PDB entry 7Z8J | electron microscopy, 3.93 A resolution | chains m and o of the 9 polymer chains in the assembly

Chain m:
Protein: Cytoplasmic dynein 1 heavy chain 1
From: Homo sapiens
Reference sequence: Q14204 (DYHC1_HUMAN); residue numbers follow UniProt; this construct covers 1-4646
Amino-acid sequence (4646 residues; numbered 1 to 4646; the number before each row is that of its first residue):
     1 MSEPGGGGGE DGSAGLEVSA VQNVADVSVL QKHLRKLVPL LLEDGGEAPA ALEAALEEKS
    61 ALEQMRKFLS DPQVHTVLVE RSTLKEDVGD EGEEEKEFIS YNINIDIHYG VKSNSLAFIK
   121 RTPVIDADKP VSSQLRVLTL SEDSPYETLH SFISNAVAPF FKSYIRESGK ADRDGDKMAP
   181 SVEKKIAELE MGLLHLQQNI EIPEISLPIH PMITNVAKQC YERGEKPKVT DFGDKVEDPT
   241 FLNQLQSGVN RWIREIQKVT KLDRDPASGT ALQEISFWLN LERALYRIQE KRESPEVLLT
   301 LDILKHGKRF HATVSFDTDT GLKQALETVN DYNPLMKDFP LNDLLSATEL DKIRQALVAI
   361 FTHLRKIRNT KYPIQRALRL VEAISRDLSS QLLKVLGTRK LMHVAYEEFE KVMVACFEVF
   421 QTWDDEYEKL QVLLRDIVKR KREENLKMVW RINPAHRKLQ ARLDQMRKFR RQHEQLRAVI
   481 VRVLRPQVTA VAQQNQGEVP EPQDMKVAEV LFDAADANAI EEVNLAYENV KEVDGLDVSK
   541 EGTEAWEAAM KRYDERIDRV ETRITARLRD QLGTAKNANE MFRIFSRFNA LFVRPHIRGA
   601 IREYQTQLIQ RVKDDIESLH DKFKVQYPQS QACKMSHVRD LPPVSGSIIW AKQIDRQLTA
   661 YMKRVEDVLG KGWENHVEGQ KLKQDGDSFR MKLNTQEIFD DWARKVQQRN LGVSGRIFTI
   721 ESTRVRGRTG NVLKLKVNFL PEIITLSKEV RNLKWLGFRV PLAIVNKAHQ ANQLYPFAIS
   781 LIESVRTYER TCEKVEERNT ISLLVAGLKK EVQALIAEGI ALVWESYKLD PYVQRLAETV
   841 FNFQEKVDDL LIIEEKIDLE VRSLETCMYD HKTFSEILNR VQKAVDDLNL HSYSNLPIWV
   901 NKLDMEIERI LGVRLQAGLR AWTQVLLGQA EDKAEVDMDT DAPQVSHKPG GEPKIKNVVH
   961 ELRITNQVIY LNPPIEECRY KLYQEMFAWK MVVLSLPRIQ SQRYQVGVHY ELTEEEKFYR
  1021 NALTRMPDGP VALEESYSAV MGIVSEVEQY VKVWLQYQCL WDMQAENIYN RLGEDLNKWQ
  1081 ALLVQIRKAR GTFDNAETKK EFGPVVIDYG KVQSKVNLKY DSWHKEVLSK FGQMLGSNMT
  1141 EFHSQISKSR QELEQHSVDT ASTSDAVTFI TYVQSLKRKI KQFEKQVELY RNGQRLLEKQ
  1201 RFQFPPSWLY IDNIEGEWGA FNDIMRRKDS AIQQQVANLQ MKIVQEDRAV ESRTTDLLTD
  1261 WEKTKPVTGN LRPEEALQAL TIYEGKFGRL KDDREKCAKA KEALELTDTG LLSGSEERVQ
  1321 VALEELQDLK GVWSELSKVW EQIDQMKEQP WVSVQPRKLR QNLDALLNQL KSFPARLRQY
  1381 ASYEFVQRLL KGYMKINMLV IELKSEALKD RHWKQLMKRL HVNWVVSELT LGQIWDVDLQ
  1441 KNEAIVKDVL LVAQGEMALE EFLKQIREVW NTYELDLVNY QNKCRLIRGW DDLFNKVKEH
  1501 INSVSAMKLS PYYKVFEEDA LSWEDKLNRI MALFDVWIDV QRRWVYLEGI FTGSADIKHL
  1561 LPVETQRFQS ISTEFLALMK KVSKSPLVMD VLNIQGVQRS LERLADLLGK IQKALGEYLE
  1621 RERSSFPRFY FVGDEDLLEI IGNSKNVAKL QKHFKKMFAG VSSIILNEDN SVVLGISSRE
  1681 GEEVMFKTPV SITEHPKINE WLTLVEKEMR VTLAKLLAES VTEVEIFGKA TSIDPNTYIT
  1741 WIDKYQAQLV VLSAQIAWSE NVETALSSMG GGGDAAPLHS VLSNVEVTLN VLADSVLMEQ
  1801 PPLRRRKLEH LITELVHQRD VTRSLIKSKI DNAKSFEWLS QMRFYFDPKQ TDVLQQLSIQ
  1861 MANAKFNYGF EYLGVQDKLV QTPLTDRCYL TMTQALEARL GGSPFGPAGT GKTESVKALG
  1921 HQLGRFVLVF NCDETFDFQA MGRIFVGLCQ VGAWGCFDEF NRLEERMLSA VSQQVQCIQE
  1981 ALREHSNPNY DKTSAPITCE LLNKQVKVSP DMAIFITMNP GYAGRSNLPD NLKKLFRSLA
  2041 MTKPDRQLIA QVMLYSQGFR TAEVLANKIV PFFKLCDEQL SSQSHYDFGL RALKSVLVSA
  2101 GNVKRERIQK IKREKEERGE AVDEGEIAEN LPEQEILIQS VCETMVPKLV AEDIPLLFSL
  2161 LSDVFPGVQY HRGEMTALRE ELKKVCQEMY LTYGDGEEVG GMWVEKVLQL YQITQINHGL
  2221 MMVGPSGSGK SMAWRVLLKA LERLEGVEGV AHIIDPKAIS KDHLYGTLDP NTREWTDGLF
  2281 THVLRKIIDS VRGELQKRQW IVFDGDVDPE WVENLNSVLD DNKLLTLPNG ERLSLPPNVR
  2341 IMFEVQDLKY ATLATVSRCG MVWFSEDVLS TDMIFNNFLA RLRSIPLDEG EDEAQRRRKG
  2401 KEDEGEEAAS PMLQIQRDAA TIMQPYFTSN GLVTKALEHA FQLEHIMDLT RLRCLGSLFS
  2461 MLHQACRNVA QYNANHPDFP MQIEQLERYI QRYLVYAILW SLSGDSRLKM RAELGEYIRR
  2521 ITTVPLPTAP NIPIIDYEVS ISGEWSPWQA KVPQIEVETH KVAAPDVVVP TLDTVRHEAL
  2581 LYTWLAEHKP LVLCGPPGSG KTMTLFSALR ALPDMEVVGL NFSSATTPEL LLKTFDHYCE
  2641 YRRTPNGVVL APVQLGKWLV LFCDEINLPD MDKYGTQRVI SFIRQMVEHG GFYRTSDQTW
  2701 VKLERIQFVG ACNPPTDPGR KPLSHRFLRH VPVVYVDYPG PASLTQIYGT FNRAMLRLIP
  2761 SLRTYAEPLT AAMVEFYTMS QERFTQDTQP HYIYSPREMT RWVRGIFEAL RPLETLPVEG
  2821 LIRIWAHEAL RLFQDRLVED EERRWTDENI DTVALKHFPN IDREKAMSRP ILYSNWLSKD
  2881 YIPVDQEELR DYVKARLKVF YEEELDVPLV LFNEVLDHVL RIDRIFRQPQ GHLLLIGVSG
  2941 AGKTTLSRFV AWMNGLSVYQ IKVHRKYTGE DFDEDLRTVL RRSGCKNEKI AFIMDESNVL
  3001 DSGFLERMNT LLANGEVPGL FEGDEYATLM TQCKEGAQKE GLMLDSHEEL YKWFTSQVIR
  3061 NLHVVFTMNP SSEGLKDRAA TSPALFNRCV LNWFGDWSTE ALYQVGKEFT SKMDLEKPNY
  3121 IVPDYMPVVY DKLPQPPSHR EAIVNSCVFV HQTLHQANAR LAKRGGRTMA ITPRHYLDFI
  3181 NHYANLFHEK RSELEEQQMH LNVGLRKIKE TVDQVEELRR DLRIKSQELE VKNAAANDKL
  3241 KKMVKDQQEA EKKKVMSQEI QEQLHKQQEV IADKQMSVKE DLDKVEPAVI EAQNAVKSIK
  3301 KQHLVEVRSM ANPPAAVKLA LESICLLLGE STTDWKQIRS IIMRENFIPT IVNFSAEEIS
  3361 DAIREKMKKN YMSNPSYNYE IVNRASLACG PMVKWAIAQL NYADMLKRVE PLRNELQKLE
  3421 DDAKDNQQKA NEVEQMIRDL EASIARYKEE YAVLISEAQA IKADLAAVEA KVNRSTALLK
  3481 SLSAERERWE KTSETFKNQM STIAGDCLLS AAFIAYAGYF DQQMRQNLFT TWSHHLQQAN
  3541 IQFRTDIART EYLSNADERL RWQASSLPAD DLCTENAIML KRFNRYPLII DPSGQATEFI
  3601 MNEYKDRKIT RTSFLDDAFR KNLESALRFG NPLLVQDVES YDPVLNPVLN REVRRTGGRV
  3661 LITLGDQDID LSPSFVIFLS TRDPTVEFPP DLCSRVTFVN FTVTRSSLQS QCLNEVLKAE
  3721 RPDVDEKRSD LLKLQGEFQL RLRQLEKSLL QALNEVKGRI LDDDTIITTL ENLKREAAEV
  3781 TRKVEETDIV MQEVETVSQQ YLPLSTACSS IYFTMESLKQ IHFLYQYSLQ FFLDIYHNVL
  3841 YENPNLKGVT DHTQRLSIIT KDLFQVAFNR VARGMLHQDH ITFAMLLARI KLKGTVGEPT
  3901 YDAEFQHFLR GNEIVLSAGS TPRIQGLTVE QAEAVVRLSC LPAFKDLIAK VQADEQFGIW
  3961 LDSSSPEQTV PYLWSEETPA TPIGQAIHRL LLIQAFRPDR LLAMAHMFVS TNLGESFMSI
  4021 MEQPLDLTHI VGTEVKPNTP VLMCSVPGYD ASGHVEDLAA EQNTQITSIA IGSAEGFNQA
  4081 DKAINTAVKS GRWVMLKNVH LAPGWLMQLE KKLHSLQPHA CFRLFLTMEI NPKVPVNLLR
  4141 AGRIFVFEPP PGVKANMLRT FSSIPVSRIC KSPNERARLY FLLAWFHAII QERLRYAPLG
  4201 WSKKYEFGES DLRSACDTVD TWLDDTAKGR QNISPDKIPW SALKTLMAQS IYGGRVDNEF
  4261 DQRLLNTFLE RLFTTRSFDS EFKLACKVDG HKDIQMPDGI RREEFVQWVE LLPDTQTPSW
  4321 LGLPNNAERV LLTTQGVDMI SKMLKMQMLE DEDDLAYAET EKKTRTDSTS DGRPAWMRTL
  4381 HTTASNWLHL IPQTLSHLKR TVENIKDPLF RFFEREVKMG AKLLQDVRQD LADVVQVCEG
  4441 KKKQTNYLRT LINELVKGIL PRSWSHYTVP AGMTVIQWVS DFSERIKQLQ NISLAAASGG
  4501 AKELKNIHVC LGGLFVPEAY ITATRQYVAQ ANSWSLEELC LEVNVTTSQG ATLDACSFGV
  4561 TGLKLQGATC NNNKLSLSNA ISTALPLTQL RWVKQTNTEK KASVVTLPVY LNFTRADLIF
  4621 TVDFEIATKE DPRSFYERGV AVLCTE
Unresolved in the structure: 1-258, 293-321, 486-512, 721-733, 852-4646
Curated features (UniProtKB/Swiss-Prot):
  - binding site (ATP): Gly1906 to Thr1913, Gly2224 to Ser2231, Gly2595 to Thr2602, Gly2937 to Thr2944
  - modified residue: Ser2 (N-acetylserine), Ser70 (Phosphoserine), Lys1125 (N6-acetyllysine), Ser1230 (Phosphoserine), Lys3480 (N6-acetyllysine), Ser4162 (Phosphoserine), Lys4283 (N6-acetyllysine), Thr4366 (Phosphothreonine), Ser4368 (Phosphoserine)
  - natural variant: Glu94 (E94K: Found in a patient with spinal muscular atrophy; uncertain significance), Lys129 (K129I: In CDCBM13), Arg264 (R264L: In SMALED1), His306 (H306R: In CMT2O and SMALED1), Ile584 (I584L: In SMALED1), Arg598 (R598C: In CMT2O and SMALED1), Thr659 to Met662 (deletion: In CDCBM13), Lys671 (K671E: In SMALED1), Pro776 (P776L: In SMALED1), Tyr970 (Y970C: In SMALED1), Gly1132 (G1132E: In SMALED1), Gln1194 (Q1194R: In CMT2O), 9 further natural variant entries in UniProt

Chain o:
Protein: Cytoplasmic dynein 1 intermediate chain 2
From: Homo sapiens
Reference sequence: Q13409 (DC1I2_HUMAN); residue numbers follow UniProt; this construct covers 1-638
Amino-acid sequence (638 residues; row label = number of the first residue in the row):
     1 MSDKSELKAE LERKKQRLAQ IREEKKRKEE ERKKKETDQK KEAVAPVQEE SDLEKKRREA
    61 EALLQSMGLT PESPIVFSEY WVPPPMSPSS KSVSTPSEAG SQDSGDGAVG SRTLHWDTDP
   121 SVLQLHSDSD LGRGPIKLGM AKITQVDFPP REIVTYTKET QTPVMAQPKE DEEEDDDVVA
   181 PKPPIEPEEE KTLKKDEEND SKAPPHELTE EEKQQILHSE EFLSFFDHST RIVERALSEQ
   241 INIFFDYSGR DLEDKEGEIQ AGAKLSLNRQ FFDERWSKHR VVSCLDWSSQ YPELLVASYN
   301 NNEDAPHEPD GVALVWNMKY KKTTPEYVFH CQSAVMSATF AKFHPNLVVG GTYSGQIVLW
   361 DNRSNKRTPV QRTPLSAAAH THPVYCVNVV GTQNAHNLIS ISTDGKICSW SLDMLSHPQD
   421 SMELVHKQSK AVAVTSMSFP VGDVNNFVVG SEEGSVYTAC RHGSKAGISE MFEGHQGPIT
   481 GIHCHAAVGA VDFSHLFVTS SFDWTVKLWT TKNNKPLYSF EDNADYVYDV MWSPTHPALF
   541 ACVDGMGRLD LWNLNNDTEV PTASISVEGN PALNRVRWTH SGREIAVGDS EGQIVIYDVG
   601 EQIAVPRNDE WARFGRTLAE INANRADAEE EAATRIPA
Unresolved in the structure: 1-263, 622-638
Curated features (UniProtKB/Swiss-Prot):
  - modified residue: Ser2 (N-acetylserine), Ser51 (Diphosphoserine), Ser90 (Phosphoserine), Thr95 (Phosphothreonine), Ser97 (Phosphoserine), Ser101 (Phosphoserine), Ser104 (Phosphoserine)
  - natural variant: Tyr247 (Y247C: In NEDMIBA), Gln290 to Ala638 (deletion: In NEDMIBA), Pro516 (P516A: In NEDMIBA)

How chain m and chain o interact:
Residue-residue contacts (57; chain m residue first):
  Asn577(m) - Glu559(o)
  Asn579(m) - Asp522(o)
  Glu580(m) - Glu559(o)
  Arg583(m) - Tyr518(o)  hydrogen bond
  Arg583(m) - Glu559(o)  salt bridge
  Leu619(m) - Trp504(o)  hydrophobic
  Lys622(m) - Trp504(o)
  Lys622(m) - Ala524(o)
  Lys622(m) - Asp525(o)
  Gln631(m) - Asn570(o)
  Gln631(m) - Pro571(o)
  Gln631(m) - Ala572(o)
  Ala632(m) - Tyr526(o)  hydrophobic
  Ala632(m) - Tyr528(o)
  Lys634(m) - Ser590(o)  hydrogen bond
  Met635(m) - Val281(o)  hydrophobic
  Met635(m) - Tyr528(o)
  Met635(m) - Ala572(o)  hydrophobic
  Met635(m) - Asn574(o)
  Met635(m) - Ser590(o)
  Val638(m) - Val281(o)  hydrophobic
  Val638(m) - Met336(o)
  Val638(m) - Tyr385(o)  hydrogen bond (backbone-side chain)
  Val638(m) - Asn574(o)
  Arg639(m) - Tyr385(o)
  Arg639(m) - Tyr528(o)
  Arg639(m) - Asn574(o)  hydrogen bond
  Arg639(m) - Arg575(o)
  Asp640(m) - Tyr353(o)  hydrogen bond
  Asp640(m) - Pro383(o)
  Asp640(m) - Tyr385(o)  hydrogen bond (backbone-side chain)
  Asp640(m) - Thr403(o)
  Leu641(m) - Glu452(o)
  Ile649(m) - Pro478(o)
  Trp650(m) - Tyr526(o)
  Gln653(m) - Gln476(o)  hydrogen bond (side chain-backbone)
  Gln653(m) - Gly477(o)
  Gln653(m) - Phe502(o)
  Gln653(m) - Asp503(o)
  Gln653(m) - Trp504(o)
  Arg656(m) - Gln476(o)
  Gln657(m) - Asp503(o)
  Gln657(m) - Trp504(o)
  Lys748(m) - Tyr353(o)
  Arg751(m) - Thr403(o)  hydrogen bond (side chain-backbone)
  Arg751(m) - Ala433(o)
  Asn752(m) - Glu452(o)
  Trp755(m) - Glu452(o)
  Trp755(m) - Glu453(o)  hydrogen bond (side chain-backbone)
  Trp755(m) - Gln476(o)
  Trp755(m) - Gly477(o)
  Trp755(m) - Pro478(o)
  Tyr775(m) - Thr381(o)
  Tyr775(m) - His382(o)
  Pro776(m) - Ala377(o)  hydrophobic
  Phe777(m) - Ala377(o)  hydrophobic
  Ile779(m) - Leu375(o)
Interface residues without a listed pair, chain m (34 interface residues in all): Ser636, His637, Ile654, Ile744, Asn772, Ser780, Phe841
Interface residues without a listed pair, chain o (36 interface residues in all): Glu303, Ser416, Thr480, Val560

Overview:
34 residues of chain m face 36 of chain o across their interface; the contacts include 9 hydrogen bonds and 1
salt bridge. Among the polar pairs are Arg583(m)-Glu559(o), Arg583(m)-Tyr518(o) and Lys634(m)-Ser590(o).
UniProt lists 32 ATP-binding residues on chain m.
Here chain m is Cytoplasmic dynein 1 heavy chain 1 and chain o is Cytoplasmic dynein 1 intermediate chain 2,
both from Homo sapiens. Entry 7Z8J (Cytoplasmic dynein (A2) bound to BICDR1) was determined by electron
microscopy (same publication as 7Z8K and 7Z8L).
